7A5Q - chain A; structure by X-ray diffraction, 1.68 A resolution.

[Chain A]
Molecule: DctP family TRAP transporter solute-binding subunit
Source organism: Vibrio cholerae
Reference sequence: A0A0H5WZA5 (A0A0H5WZA5_VIBCL); residues 1-299 here correspond to UniProt positions 23-321 (UniProt number = residue number + 22)
Chain sequence (299 residues; numbered 1 to 299; the number before each row is that of its first residue):
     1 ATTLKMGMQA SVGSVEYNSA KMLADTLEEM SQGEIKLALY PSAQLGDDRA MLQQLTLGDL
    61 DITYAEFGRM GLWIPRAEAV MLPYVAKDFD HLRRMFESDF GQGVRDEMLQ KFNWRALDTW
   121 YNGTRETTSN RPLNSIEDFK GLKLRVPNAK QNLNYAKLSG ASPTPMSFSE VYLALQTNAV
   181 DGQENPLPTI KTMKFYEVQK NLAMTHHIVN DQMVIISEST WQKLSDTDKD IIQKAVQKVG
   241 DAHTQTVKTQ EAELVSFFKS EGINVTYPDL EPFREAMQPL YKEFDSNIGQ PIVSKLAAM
Ligand contacts: N-acetyl-beta-neuraminic acid (SLB): Gln9, Ala10, Glu16, Asp48, Tyr64, Ala65, Glu66, Arg69, Met81, Arg125, Arg145, Pro147, Ala149, Phe168, Glu184, Asn185, Asn210, Gln212
What the authors report for this chain:
  - binding site for N-acetyl-beta-neuraminic acid: Arg125, Arg145, Asn185
  - mutagenesis - Q54C/L173C: unchanged binding to Neu5Ac

[In short]
Chain A binds N-acetyl-beta-neuraminic acid. The paper reports a binding site for N-acetyl-beta-neuraminic
acid at Arg125, Arg145 and Asn185; Q54C/L173C leave binding to Neu5Ac unchanged.
Chain A is DctP family TRAP transporter solute-binding subunit (Vibrio cholerae); the structure, Crystal
structure of VcSiaP bound to sialic acid, was determined by X-ray diffraction.
